2AOX - chain A; structure by X-ray diffraction, 3.12 A resolution.

Chain A:
Name: Histamine N-methyltransferase
From: Homo sapiens
Notes: EC 2.1.1.8
UniProtKB: P50135 (HNMT_HUMAN); numbering as in UniProt (aligned over 1-292)
Chain sequence (292 residues; row label = number of the first residue in the row):
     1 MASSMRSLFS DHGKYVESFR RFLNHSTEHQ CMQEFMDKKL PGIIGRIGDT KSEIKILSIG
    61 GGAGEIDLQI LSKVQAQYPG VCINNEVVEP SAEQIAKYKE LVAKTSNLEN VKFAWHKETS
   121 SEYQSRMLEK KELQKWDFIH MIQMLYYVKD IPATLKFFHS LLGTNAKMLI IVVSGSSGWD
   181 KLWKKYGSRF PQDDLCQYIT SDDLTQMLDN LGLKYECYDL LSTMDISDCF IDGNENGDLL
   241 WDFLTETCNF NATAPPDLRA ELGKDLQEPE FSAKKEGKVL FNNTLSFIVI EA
Unresolved in the structure: 1-4
Ligand contacts: tacrine (THA): Phe19, Phe22, Glu28, Gln143, Tyr146, Tyr147, Val173, Trp179, Trp183, Phe243, Glu246, Asn283
Curated features (UniProtKB/Swiss-Prot):
  - binding site (substrate): Glu28, Asn283
  - binding site (S-adenosyl-L-methionine): Gly60, Glu89, Gln94, Ser120, Ile142
What the authors report for this chain:
  - conformationally variable residues (side-chain flip): Phe9, Phe19
  - binding site for tacrine: Phe19, Phe22, Glu28, Tyr146, Tyr147, Trp179, Trp183, Phe243, Glu246
  - catalytic residues: Glu28, Gln143, Asn283 (citing earlier work)

Overview:
Chain A binds tacrine. Curated annotation (UniProt) lists substrate-binding residues Glu28 and Asn283 and 5
S-adenosyl-L-methionine-binding residues. The paper reports catalytic residues Glu28, Gln143 and Asn283; a
binding site for tacrine at Phe19, Phe22 and Glu28 among others.
Chain A is Histamine N-methyltransferase (Homo sapiens); the structure, Histamine Methyltransferase (Primary
Variant T105) Complexed with the Acetylcholinesterase Inhibitor and Altzheimer's Disease Drug Tacrine, was
determined by X-ray diffraction (same publication as 2AOT, 2AOU, 2AOV and 2AOW).
